2IUF - chains A and E; structure by X-ray diffraction, 1.71 A resolution.

# Chain A (and E)
Name: Catalase
From: Penicillium janthinellum
Notes: EC 1.11.1.6; chain E of this document is another copy of the same molecule, construct and numbering; everything in this record applies to it too
Sequence (688 residues; numbered 2 to 689; the number before each row is that of its first residue):
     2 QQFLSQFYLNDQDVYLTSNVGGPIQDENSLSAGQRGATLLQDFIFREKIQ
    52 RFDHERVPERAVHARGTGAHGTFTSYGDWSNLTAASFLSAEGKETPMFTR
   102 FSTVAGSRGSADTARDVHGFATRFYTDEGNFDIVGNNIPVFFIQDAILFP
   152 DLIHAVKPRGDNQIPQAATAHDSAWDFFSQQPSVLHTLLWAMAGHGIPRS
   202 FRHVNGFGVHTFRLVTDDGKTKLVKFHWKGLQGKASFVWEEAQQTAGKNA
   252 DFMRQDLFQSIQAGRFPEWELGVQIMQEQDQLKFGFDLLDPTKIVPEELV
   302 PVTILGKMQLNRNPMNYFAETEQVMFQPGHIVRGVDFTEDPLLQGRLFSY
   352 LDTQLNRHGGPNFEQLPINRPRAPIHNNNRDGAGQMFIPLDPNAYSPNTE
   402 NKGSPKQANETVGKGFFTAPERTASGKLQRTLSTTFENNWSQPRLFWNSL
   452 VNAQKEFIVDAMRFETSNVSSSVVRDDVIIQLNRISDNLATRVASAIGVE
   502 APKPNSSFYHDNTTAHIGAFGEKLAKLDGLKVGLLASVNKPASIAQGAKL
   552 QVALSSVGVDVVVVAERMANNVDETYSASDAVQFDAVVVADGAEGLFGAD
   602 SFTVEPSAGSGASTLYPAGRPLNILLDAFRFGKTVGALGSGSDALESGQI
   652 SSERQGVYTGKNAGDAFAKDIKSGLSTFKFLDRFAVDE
Glycans and other covalent adducts: glycan linked to Asn-82, Asn-410, Asn-513
Modified / non-standard residues: Met-193, Met-254, Met-316, Met-463, Met-569 (s-oxymethionine; MHO)
Ion coordination: Ca2+ site 1: Glu-95, Ser-653, Arg-655, Val-658; cis-heme d hydroxychlorin gamma-spirolactone Fe: Tyr-351 (together with oxygen atom); Ca2+ site 2 near Thr-432 (its only coordinating residue here)
Small-molecule neighbours:
  - ethaneperoxoic acid (F50): Arg-116, Asp-117, Val-118, Phe-143, Thr-170, Phe-179, Leu-189, Ala-192, Met-193, Glu-466
  - cis-heme d hydroxychlorin gamma-spirolactone (HDD), molecule 1: Ile-50, Phe-53, Asp-54
  - cis-heme d hydroxychlorin gamma-spirolactone (HDD), molecule 2: Arg-61, Ala-62, Val-63, His-64, Arg-101, Ser-103, Gly-120, Phe-121, Ala-122, Val-135, Gly-136, Asn-137, Phe-142, Ala-147, Phe-150, Val-210, His-211, Val-325, Phe-327, Leu-343, Gly-346, Arg-347, Ser-350, Tyr-351, Thr-354, Gln-355, Arg-358
  - cis-heme d hydroxychlorin gamma-spirolactone / oxygen atom, molecule 1: Ile-50, Phe-53, Asp-54
  - cis-heme d hydroxychlorin gamma-spirolactone / oxygen atom, molecule 2: Arg-61, Ala-62, Val-63, His-64, Arg-101, Ser-103, Gly-120, Phe-121, Ala-122, Val-135, Gly-136, Asn-137, Phe-142, Ala-147, Phe-150, Val-210, His-211, Val-325, Phe-327, Leu-343, Gly-346, Arg-347, Ser-350, Tyr-351, Thr-354, Gln-355, Arg-358
  - oxygen atom (O): Val-63, His-64, Phe-150, Tyr-351
From the paper describing this entry:
  - catalytic residues: His-64, Asn-137
  - post-translational modification sites: Met-193
  - binding site for acetate ion: Asp-117

# How chain A and chain E interact
Residue-residue contacts (279):
  Asp-27(A) / Ile-148(E)
  Glu-28(A) / Ile-148(E)
  Glu-28(A) / Leu-149(E)
  Glu-28(A) / Asp-152(E)
  Asn-29(A) / Asp-146(E)
  Asn-29(A) / Ile-148(E)
  Asn-29(A) / Arg-431(E)
  Asn-29(A) / Thr-432(E)
  Asn-29(A) / Leu-433(E)  hydrogen bond (side chain-backbone)
  Ser-30(A) / Asp-146(E)  hydrogen bond
  Ser-30(A) / Ile-148(E)
  Ser-30(A) / Gln-430(E)
  Ser-30(A) / Arg-431(E)
  Leu-31(A) / Gln-430(E)
  Leu-31(A) / Arg-431(E)
  Ser-32(A) / Lys-428(E)
  Ser-32(A) / Leu-429(E)
  Ser-32(A) / Gln-430(E)  hydrogen bond (backbone-backbone)
  Ala-33(A) / Ser-426(E)
  Ala-33(A) / Leu-429(E)  hydrophobic
  Gly-34(A) / Ser-426(E)
  Gly-34(A) / Gly-427(E)
  Gly-34(A) / Lys-428(E)  hydrogen bond (backbone-backbone)
  Gly-34(A) / Gln-430(E)
  Gln-35(A) / Gln-430(E)
  Gln-35(A) / Ser-434(E)
  Gln-35(A) / Thr-435(E)  hydrogen bond (side chain-backbone)
  Arg-36(A) / Gln-282(E)  hydrogen bond
  Arg-36(A) / Leu-283(E)
  Arg-36(A) / Asp-288(E)  salt bridge
  Arg-36(A) / Leu-290(E)
  Arg-36(A) / Glu-340(E)
  Arg-36(A) / Ser-434(E)
  Gly-37(A) / Glu-340(E)
  Ala-38(A) / Glu-340(E)
  Ala-38(A) / Gln-345(E)
  Thr-39(A) / Gln-345(E)  hydrogen bond (backbone-side chain)
  Leu-40(A) / Leu-429(E)  hydrophobic
  Asp-43(A) / Arg-431(E)  salt bridge
  Ile-45(A) / Arg-431(E)
  Phe-46(A) / Ala-147(E)  hydrophobic
  Phe-46(A) / Ile-148(E)
  Phe-46(A) / Gly-346(E)
  Phe-46(A) / Phe-349(E)  hydrophobic
  Arg-47(A) / Phe-349(E)
  Lys-49(A) / Ile-148(E)  hydrogen bond (side chain-backbone)
  Lys-49(A) / Pro-151(E)
  Lys-49(A) / Asp-152(E)  salt bridge
  Ile-50(A) / Ala-147(E)
  Ile-50(A) / Pro-151(E)
  Ile-50(A) / Phe-349(E)  hydrophobic
  Ile-50(A) / Ser-350(E)
  Gln-51(A) / Asp-353(E)
  Phe-53(A) / Phe-150(E)  hydrophobic
  Phe-53(A) / Pro-151(E)  hydrophobic
  Phe-53(A) / Ile-154(E)  hydrophobic
  Asp-54(A) / Phe-349(E)
  Asp-54(A) / Ser-350(E)  hydrogen bond
  Asp-54(A) / Asp-353(E)
  Asp-54(A) / Thr-354(E)  hydrogen bond (backbone-side chain)
  Asp-54(A) / Asn-357(E)
  His-55(A) / Asp-353(E)  salt bridge
  His-55(A) / Leu-356(E)
  His-55(A) / Asn-357(E)
  Glu-56(A) / His-155(E)  salt bridge
  Arg-57(A) / Pro-59(E)
  Arg-57(A) / Glu-60(E)
  Arg-57(A) / Ala-62(E)  hydrogen bond (side chain-backbone)
  Arg-57(A) / Lys-158(E)
  Arg-57(A) / Asn-357(E)  hydrogen bond (backbone-side chain)
  Val-58(A) / Pro-59(E)
  Pro-59(A) / Arg-57(E)
  Pro-59(A) / Val-58(E)
  Pro-59(A) / Pro-59(E)
  Glu-60(A) / Arg-57(E)
  Glu-60(A) / Arg-109(E)
  Ala-62(A) / Arg-57(E)  hydrogen bond (backbone-side chain)
  Arg-66(A) / Gln-167(E)
  Ser-108(A) / Arg-109(E)  hydrogen bond
  Ser-108(A) / Gly-110(E)
  Arg-109(A) / Glu-60(E)  salt bridge
  Arg-109(A) / Ser-108(E)  hydrogen bond
  Arg-109(A) / Arg-109(E)  hydrogen bond (backbone-backbone)
  Arg-109(A) / Gly-110(E)  hydrogen bond (backbone-backbone)
  Arg-109(A) / Ser-111(E)
  Arg-109(A) / Gln-164(E)  hydrogen bond
  Gly-110(A) / Ser-108(E)
  Gly-110(A) / Arg-109(E)  hydrogen bond (backbone-backbone)
  Gly-110(A) / Gly-110(E)
  Gly-110(A) / Ser-111(E)
  Gly-110(A) / Gln-167(E)
  Ser-111(A) / Gly-110(E)
  Asp-146(A) / Asn-29(E)
  Asp-146(A) / Ser-30(E)  hydrogen bond
  Ala-147(A) / Phe-46(E)  hydrophobic
  Ala-147(A) / Ile-50(E)
  Ile-148(A) / Asp-27(E)
  Ile-148(A) / Glu-28(E)
  Ile-148(A) / Asn-29(E)
  Ile-148(A) / Ser-30(E)
  Ile-148(A) / Phe-46(E)
  Ile-148(A) / Lys-49(E)  hydrogen bond (backbone-side chain)
  Leu-149(A) / Glu-28(E)
  Phe-150(A) / Phe-53(E)  hydrophobic
  Pro-151(A) / Lys-49(E)
  Pro-151(A) / Ile-50(E)
  Pro-151(A) / Phe-53(E)  hydrophobic
  Asp-152(A) / Glu-28(E)
  Asp-152(A) / Lys-49(E)  salt bridge
  Ile-154(A) / Phe-53(E)  hydrophobic
  His-155(A) / Glu-56(E)  salt bridge
  Lys-158(A) / Arg-57(E)
  Arg-160(A) / Phe-259(E)
  Gly-161(A) / Asn-317(E)  hydrogen bond (backbone-side chain)
  Gly-161(A) / Tyr-318(E)  hydrogen bond (backbone-backbone)
  Asp-162(A) / Pro-315(E)
  Asp-162(A) / Met-316(E)
  Asp-162(A) / Tyr-318(E)  hydrogen bond (backbone-backbone)
  Asn-163(A) / Arg-255(E)
  Asn-163(A) / Phe-259(E)
  Asn-163(A) / Tyr-318(E)
  Gln-164(A) / Arg-109(E)  hydrogen bond
  Gln-164(A) / Asp-252(E)
  Gln-164(A) / Arg-255(E)  hydrogen bond
  Gln-164(A) / Tyr-318(E)
  Ile-165(A) / Asp-252(E)
  Ile-165(A) / Arg-255(E)
  Ile-165(A) / Gln-256(E)
  Pro-166(A) / Asp-252(E)
  Gln-167(A) / Arg-66(E)
  Gln-167(A) / Gly-110(E)
  Gln-167(A) / Asp-252(E)  hydrogen bond (backbone-side chain)
  Glu-241(A) / Pro-618(E)
  Glu-241(A) / Arg-621(E)
  Gln-244(A) / Gly-248(E)
  Gln-244(A) / Lys-249(E)  hydrogen bond
  Gly-248(A) / Gln-244(E)
  Gly-248(A) / Ala-247(E)
  Gly-248(A) / Gly-248(E)
  Lys-249(A) / Gln-244(E)
  Asp-252(A) / Gln-164(E)
  Asp-252(A) / Ile-165(E)
  Asp-252(A) / Pro-166(E)
  Asp-252(A) / Gln-167(E)  hydrogen bond (side chain-backbone)
  Arg-255(A) / Asn-163(E)
  Arg-255(A) / Gln-164(E)  hydrogen bond
  Arg-255(A) / Ile-165(E)
  Gln-256(A) / Ile-165(E)
  Phe-259(A) / Arg-160(E)
  Phe-259(A) / Asn-163(E)
  Gln-282(A) / Arg-36(E)  hydrogen bond
  Asp-288(A) / Arg-36(E)  salt bridge
  Leu-290(A) / Arg-36(E)
  Pro-315(A) / Asp-162(E)
  Met-316(A) / Asp-162(E)
  Asn-317(A) / Gly-161(E)  hydrogen bond (side chain-backbone)
  Tyr-318(A) / Gly-161(E)  hydrogen bond (backbone-backbone)
  Tyr-318(A) / Asp-162(E)  hydrogen bond (backbone-backbone)
  Tyr-318(A) / Asn-163(E)
  Tyr-318(A) / Gln-164(E)
  Glu-340(A) / Arg-36(E)
  Glu-340(A) / Gly-37(E)
  Glu-340(A) / Ala-38(E)
  Gln-345(A) / Ala-38(E)
  Gln-345(A) / Thr-39(E)  hydrogen bond (side chain-backbone)
  Gly-346(A) / Phe-46(E)
  Phe-349(A) / Phe-46(E)  hydrophobic
  Phe-349(A) / Arg-47(E)
  Phe-349(A) / Ile-50(E)  hydrophobic
  Phe-349(A) / Asp-54(E)
  Ser-350(A) / Ile-50(E)
  Ser-350(A) / Asp-54(E)  hydrogen bond
  Asp-353(A) / Gln-51(E)
  Asp-353(A) / Asp-54(E)
  Asp-353(A) / His-55(E)  salt bridge
  Thr-354(A) / Asp-54(E)  hydrogen bond (side chain-backbone)
  Leu-356(A) / His-55(E)
  Asn-357(A) / Asp-54(E)
  Asn-357(A) / His-55(E)
  Asn-357(A) / Arg-57(E)  hydrogen bond (side chain-backbone)
  Ser-426(A) / Ala-33(E)
  Ser-426(A) / Gly-34(E)
  Gly-427(A) / Gly-34(E)
  Lys-428(A) / Ser-32(E)
  Lys-428(A) / Gly-34(E)  hydrogen bond (backbone-backbone)
  Leu-429(A) / Ser-32(E)
  Leu-429(A) / Leu-40(E)  hydrophobic
  Gln-430(A) / Ser-30(E)
  Gln-430(A) / Leu-31(E)
  Gln-430(A) / Ser-32(E)  hydrogen bond (backbone-backbone)
  Gln-430(A) / Gly-34(E)
  Gln-430(A) / Gln-35(E)
  Arg-431(A) / Asn-29(E)
  Arg-431(A) / Ser-30(E)
  Arg-431(A) / Leu-31(E)
  Arg-431(A) / Asp-43(E)  salt bridge
  Arg-431(A) / Ile-45(E)
  Thr-432(A) / Asn-29(E)
  Leu-433(A) / Asn-29(E)  hydrogen bond (backbone-side chain)
  Ser-434(A) / Gln-35(E)
  Ser-434(A) / Arg-36(E)
  Thr-435(A) / Gln-35(E)  hydrogen bond (backbone-side chain)
  Glu-457(A) / Thr-615(E)
  Asp-461(A) / Thr-615(E)
  Arg-464(A) / Thr-615(E)  hydrogen bond
  Arg-464(A) / Leu-616(E)
  Phe-465(A) / Ser-578(E)
  Phe-465(A) / Ala-579(E)  hydrophobic
  Ser-468(A) / Met-569(E)
  Ser-468(A) / Thr-576(E)
  Ser-468(A) / Ala-579(E)
  Asn-469(A) / Ala-579(E)
  Ser-496(A) / Arg-568(E)
  Ala-497(A) / Arg-568(E)
  Ala-497(A) / Met-569(E)  hydrogen bond (backbone-backbone)
  Ala-497(A) / Thr-576(E)
  Ala-497(A) / Leu-616(E)  hydrophobic
  Ile-498(A) / Met-569(E)
  Gly-499(A) / Met-569(E)
  Arg-568(A) / Ser-496(E)
  Arg-568(A) / Ala-497(E)
  Met-569(A) / Ser-468(E)
  Met-569(A) / Ala-497(E)  hydrogen bond (backbone-backbone)
  Met-569(A) / Ile-498(E)
  Met-569(A) / Gly-499(E)
  Thr-576(A) / Ser-468(E)
  Thr-576(A) / Ala-497(E)
  Ser-578(A) / Phe-465(E)
  Ala-579(A) / Phe-465(E)  hydrophobic
  Ala-579(A) / Ser-468(E)
  Ala-600(A) / Gln-650(E)  hydrogen bond (backbone-side chain)
  Asp-601(A) / Gln-650(E)
  Phe-603(A) / Arg-631(E)
  Thr-604(A) / Phe-630(E)
  Thr-604(A) / Gly-649(E)
  Thr-604(A) / Gln-650(E)  hydrogen bond (side chain-backbone)
  Thr-604(A) / Ile-651(E)
  Thr-604(A) / Arg-655(E)  hydrogen bond (backbone-side chain)
  Glu-606(A) / Arg-655(E)  salt bridge
  Pro-607(A) / Asp-683(E)
  Pro-607(A) / Arg-684(E)
  Pro-607(A) / Phe-685(E)
  Pro-607(A) / Ala-686(E)
  Ala-609(A) / Glu-689(E)
  Ser-614(A) / Ala-686(E)
  Thr-615(A) / Glu-457(E)
  Thr-615(A) / Asp-461(E)
  Thr-615(A) / Arg-464(E)  hydrogen bond
  Thr-615(A) / Ala-686(E)
  Thr-615(A) / Val-687(E)
  Thr-615(A) / Asp-688(E)  hydrogen bond
  Leu-616(A) / Arg-464(E)
  Leu-616(A) / Ala-497(E)  hydrophobic
  Pro-618(A) / Glu-241(E)
  Ala-619(A) / Arg-631(E)  hydrogen bond (backbone-side chain)
  Gly-620(A) / Arg-631(E)
  Asn-624(A) / Arg-631(E)  hydrogen bond
  Leu-627(A) / Thr-604(E)
  Phe-630(A) / Thr-604(E)
  Arg-631(A) / Phe-603(E)
  Arg-631(A) / Ala-619(E)  hydrogen bond (side chain-backbone)
  Arg-631(A) / Gly-620(E)
  Arg-631(A) / Asn-624(E)
  Gly-649(A) / Thr-604(E)
  Gln-650(A) / Ala-600(E)  hydrogen bond (side chain-backbone)
  Gln-650(A) / Asp-601(E)
  Gln-650(A) / Thr-604(E)  hydrogen bond (backbone-side chain)
  Ile-651(A) / Thr-604(E)
  Arg-655(A) / Thr-604(E)  hydrogen bond (side chain-backbone)
  Arg-655(A) / Glu-606(E)  salt bridge
  Asp-683(A) / Pro-607(E)
  Arg-684(A) / Pro-607(E)
  Phe-685(A) / Pro-607(E)
  Ala-686(A) / Pro-607(E)
  Ala-686(A) / Ser-614(E)
  Ala-686(A) / Thr-615(E)
  Val-687(A) / Thr-615(E)
  Asp-688(A) / Thr-615(E)  hydrogen bond
  Glu-689(A) / Ala-609(E)
Also at the interface, not in a pair above, chain A (142 interface residues in all): Gln-26, Arg-61, Val-63, Gln-182, Ala-247, Ala-251, Leu-283, Ala-425, Thr-436, Val-605, Ala-613, Arg-621
Also at the interface, not in a pair above, chain E (142 interface residues in all): Gln-26, Arg-61, Val-63, Gln-182, Ala-251, Ala-425, Thr-436, Asn-469, Val-605, Ala-613, Leu-627

# Summary
The chain A/chain E interface involves 142 residues from each chain, with 57 hydrogen bonds and 13 salt
bridges. Polar contacts include Arg-36(A)/Asp-288(E), Asp-43(A)/Arg-431(E) and Lys-49(A)/Asp-152(E). From the
paper: catalytic residues His-64(A) and Asn-137(A); a binding site for acetate ion at Asp-117(A).
Both chains are Catalase (Penicillium janthinellum). Entry 2IUF (The structures of Penicillium vitale
catalase: resting state, oxidised state (compound I) and complex with aminotriazole) was determined by X-ray
diffraction (same publication as 2IQF).
